7AWC - chain A; structure by X-ray diffraction, 1.74 A resolution.

[Chain A]
Protein: Peroxisome proliferator-activated receptor gamma
Source organism: Homo sapiens
Reference sequence: P37231 (PPARG_HUMAN); residues 203-477 here correspond to UniProt positions 231-505 (UniProt number = residue number + 28)
Amino-acid sequence (277 residues; row label = number of the first residue in the row):
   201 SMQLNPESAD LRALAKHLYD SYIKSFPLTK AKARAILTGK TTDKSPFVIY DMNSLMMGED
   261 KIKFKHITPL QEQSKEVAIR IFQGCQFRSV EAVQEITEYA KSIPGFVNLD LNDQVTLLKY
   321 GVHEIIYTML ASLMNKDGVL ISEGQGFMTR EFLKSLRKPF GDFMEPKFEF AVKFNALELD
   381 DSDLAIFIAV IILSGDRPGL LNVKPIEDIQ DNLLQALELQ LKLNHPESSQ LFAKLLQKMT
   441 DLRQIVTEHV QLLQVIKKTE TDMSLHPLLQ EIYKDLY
Disordered / not traced: 264-269
Differences from the reference sequence: expression tag (201-202)
Ligand contacts: brl49653 (BRL; 2,4-thiazolidiinedione, 5-[[4-[2-(methyl-2-pyridinylamino)ethoxy]phenyl]methyl]-(9cl)): I281, F282, G284, C285, Q286, R288, S289, H323, I326, Y327, L330, V339, L340, I341, M348, L353, F363, M364, H449, L453, L469, Y473
UniProt features mapped onto this chain:
  - motif: P467 to D475 (9aaTAD)
  - binding site (rosiglitazone): Q286 to S289, H323, H449, Y473
  - cross-link: K224 (Glycyl lysine isopeptide (Lys-Gly) (interchain with G-Cter in ubiquitin))

[Summary]
Ligands of chain A: brl49653. From UniProt: 7 rosiglitazone-binding residues.
Chain A is Peroxisome proliferator-activated receptor gamma (Homo sapiens); the structure, Crystal structure
of Peroxisome proliferator-activated receptor gamma (PPARG)in complex with rosiglitazone, was determined by
X-ray diffraction together with 7AWD from the same study.
